Entry 1ZIA (X-ray diffraction, 1.54 A resolution); this record covers chain A.

== Chain A ==
Name: Pseudoazurin
From: Achromobacter cycloclastes
UniProtKB: P19567 (AZUP_ACHCY); residues 1-124 here correspond to UniProt positions 29-152 (UniProt number = residue number + 28)
Chain sequence (124 residues; each row starts with the number of its first residue):
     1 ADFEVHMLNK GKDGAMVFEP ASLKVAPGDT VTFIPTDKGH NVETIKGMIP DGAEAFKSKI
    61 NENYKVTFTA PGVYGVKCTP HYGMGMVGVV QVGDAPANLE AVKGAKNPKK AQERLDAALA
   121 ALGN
Ion coordination: Cu ion: H40, C78, H81, M86

== In short ==
H40, C78, H81 and M86 form the Cu ion site.
Chain A is Pseudoazurin (Achromobacter cycloclastes); the structure, Oxidized pseudoazurin, was determined by
X-ray diffraction together with 1ZIB from the same study.
